PDB entry 5CD8 | X-ray diffraction, 3.00 A resolution | chains A and B

# Chain A (and B)
Protein: Maternal effect protein oskar
From: Drosophila melanogaster
Notes: chain B of this document is another copy of the same molecule, construct and numbering; everything in this record applies to it too
UniProt: P25158 (OSKA_DROME); numbering as in UniProt (aligned over 150-240)
Amino-acid sequence (93 residues; each row starts with the number of its first residue):
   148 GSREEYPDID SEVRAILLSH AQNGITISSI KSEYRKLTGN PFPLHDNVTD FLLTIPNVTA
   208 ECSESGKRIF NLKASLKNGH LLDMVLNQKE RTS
Disordered / not traced: 224-240 (chain B: 222-240)
Construct notes: expression tag (148-149)
What the authors report for this chain:
  - self-association interface (contacts with another copy of this molecule); pairs are residue here / residue on that copy: Asp-197/Arg-215, Ala-207/Ala-207 (backbone contact), Leu-200
  - mutagenesis - S210P (8.77 kDa): abolished binding to Maternal effect protein oskar (chain A)
  - mutagenesis - S210P: unchanged binding to RNA

# Chain A / chain B interface
Pairs across the interface - 28 pairs, chain A then chain B:
  Thr-196(A) with Leu-200(B)
  Asp-197(A) with Thr-196(B); Arg-215(B), salt bridge
  Leu-200(A) with Thr-196(B); Cys-209(B); Arg-215(B)
  Thr-201(A) with Arg-215(B)
  Val-205(A) with Glu-208(B)
  Thr-206(A) with Ala-207(B); Glu-208(B)
  Ala-207(A) with Leu-200(B), hydrophobic; Thr-206(B); Ala-207(B), hydrogen bond (backbone-backbone)
  Glu-208(A) with Leu-200(B); Val-205(B); Thr-206(B); Lys-220(B), salt bridge
  Cys-209(A) with Leu-200(B), hydrogen bond (side chain-backbone); Thr-201(B); Ile-202(B); Pro-203(B), hydrophobic; Asn-204(B), hydrogen bond (backbone-backbone); Val-205(B), hydrogen bond (backbone-backbone)
  Glu-211(A) with Asn-204(B)
  Arg-215(A) with Asp-197(B), salt bridge; Leu-200(B)
  Lys-220(A) with Glu-208(B), salt bridge; Cys-209(B), hydrogen bond (side chain-backbone)
Other interface residues (no listed pair), chain A (14 interface residues in all): Asn-194, Ser-210
Other interface residues (no listed pair), chain B (15 interface residues in all): Asn-194

# Overview
The interface between chain A and chain B involves 14 residues on one side and 15 on the other, with 5
hydrogen bonds and 4 salt bridges. Polar contacts include Asp-197(A)/Arg-215(B), Glu-208(A)/Lys-220(B) and
Cys-209(A)/Leu-200(B). The paper reports that S210P of chain A abolishes binding to Maternal effect protein
oskar (chain A); a self-association interface involving Asp-197(A), Leu-200(A) and Ala-207(A) among others.
Both chains are Maternal effect protein oskar (Drosophila melanogaster). Entry 5CD8 (Crystal structure of the
NTD of Drosophila Oskar protein) was determined by X-ray diffraction together with 5CD7 and 5CD9 from the same
study.
